6GOH - chain A; structure by X-ray diffraction, 2.43 A resolution.

# Chain A
Name: Lysozyme C
Organism: Gallus gallus
Notes: EC 3.2.1.17
Reference sequence: P00698 (LYSC_CHICK); residues 1-129 here correspond to UniProt positions 19-147 (UniProt number = residue number + 18)
Amino-acid sequence (129 residues; each row starts with the number of its first residue):
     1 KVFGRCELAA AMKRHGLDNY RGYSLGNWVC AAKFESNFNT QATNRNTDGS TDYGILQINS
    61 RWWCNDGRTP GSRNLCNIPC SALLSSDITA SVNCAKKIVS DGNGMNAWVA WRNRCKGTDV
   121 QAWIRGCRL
Disulfide bonds: Cys6-Cys127, Cys30-Cys115, Cys64-Cys80, Cys76-Cys94
Ion coordination: platinum (II) ion near His15 (its only coordinating residue here)
Residues lining bound ligands:
  - F7T (alkylated sulphonate-N,N-pyridylbenzimidazole-Pt complex), molecule 1: Arg5, Lys33, Phe38, Ala122, Trp123, Arg125
  - F7T, molecule 2: Lys33, Asn37, Trp123
Swiss-Prot annotation at these positions:
  - active site: Glu35, Asp52
  - binding site (substrate): Asp101

# Overview
Ligands of chain A: compound F7T. UniProt lists active-site residues Glu35 and Asp52 and substrate-binding
residue Asp101.
Chain A is Lysozyme C (Gallus gallus); the structure, X-ray structure of the adduct formed upon reaction of
lysozyme with a Pt(II) complex bearing N,N-pyridylbenzimidazole ..., was determined by X-ray diffraction,
deposited together with 6GOB, 6GOI, 6GOJ and 6GOK.
